Entry 7B0U (electron microscopy, 3.86 A resolution); this record covers chains o and q of the 60 polymer chains in the assembly.

# Chain o
Molecule: RsbR protein
From: Listeria innocua serovar 6a (strain ATCC BAA-680 / CLIP 11262)
Notes: engineered mutation(s): T175/241-TPO
Reference sequence: Q92DC6 (Q92DC6_LISIN); residues 1-278 here = UniProt positions 1-278
Amino-acid sequence (278 residues; numbered 1 to 278; the number before each row is that of its first residue):
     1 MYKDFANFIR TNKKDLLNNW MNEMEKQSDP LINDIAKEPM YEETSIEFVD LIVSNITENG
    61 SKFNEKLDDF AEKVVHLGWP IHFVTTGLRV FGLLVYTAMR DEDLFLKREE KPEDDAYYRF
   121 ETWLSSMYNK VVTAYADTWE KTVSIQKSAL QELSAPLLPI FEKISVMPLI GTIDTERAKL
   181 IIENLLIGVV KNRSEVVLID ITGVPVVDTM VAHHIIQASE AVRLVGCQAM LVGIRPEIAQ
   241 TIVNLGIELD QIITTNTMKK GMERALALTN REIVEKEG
Not modelled in the structure: 275-278
Modified residues: Thr175 (phosphothreonine; TPO); Thr241 (phosphothreonine; TPO)

# Chain q
Molecule: RsbS protein
From: Listeria innocua serovar 6a (strain ATCC BAA-680 / CLIP 11262)
Reference sequence: Q7AP18 (Q7AP18_LISIN); numbering as in UniProt (aligned over 1-118)
Amino-acid sequence (118 residues; numbered 1 to 118; the number before each row is that of its first residue):
     1 MGIPILKLGE CLLISIQSEL DDHTAVEFQE DLLAKIHETS ARGVVIDITS IDFIDSFIAK
    61 ILGDVVSMSK LMGAKVVVTG IQPAVAITLI ELGITFSGVL SAMDLESGLE KLKQELGE
What the authors report for this chain:
  - post-translational modification sites: Ser56 (proposed by the authors, not directly observed)

# How chain o and chain q interact
Residue-residue contacts - 21 pairs, chain o then chain q:
  Leu186(o) with Pro83(q), hydrophobic
  Val190(o) with Pro83(q), hydrophobic; Met103(q), hydrophobic
  Arg193(o) with Ser101(q), hydrogen bond (side chain-backbone); Ala102(q), hydrogen bond (side chain-backbone); Asp104(q), salt bridge; Ser107(q)
  Gln217(o) with Ile90(q)
  Glu220(o) with Ile90(q)
  Ala221(o) with Ile87(q), hydrophobic; Ile90(q), hydrophobic
  Arg223(o) with Leu100(q)
  Leu224(o) with Ile81(q); Ala86(q); Leu89(q), hydrophobic; Ile90(q), hydrophobic; Leu100(q)
  Val225(o) with Gly80(q); Ile81(q); Ala102(q), hydrogen bond (backbone-backbone)
  Gly226(o) with Ala102(q)
Interface residues without a listed pair, chain o (12 interface residues in all): Ile182, Cys227
Interface residues without a listed pair, chain q (17 interface residues in all): Glu91, Thr95, Phe96, Ser97

# In short
Chain o and chain q form an interface of 12 and 17 residues respectively; the contacts include 3 hydrogen
bonds and 1 salt bridge. Polar contacts include Arg193(o)-Asp104(q), Arg193(o)-Ser101(q) and
Arg193(o)-Ala102(q). The paper reports a modification site at Ser56(q).
Chain o is RsbR protein and chain q is RsbS protein, both from Listeria innocua serovar 6a (strain ATCC
BAA-680 / CLIP 11262); the structure, Stressosome complex from Listeria innocua, was determined by electron
microscopy.
